2DFS - chains A and F of the 14 polymer chains in the assembly; structure by electron crystallography, 24.00 A resolution (very low resolution: no residue pairs are listed; an interface is given only as per-side residue counts).

== Chain A ==
Protein: Myosin-5A
Organism: Gallus gallus
UniProt: Q02440 (MYO5A_CHICK); residues 1-1080 here = UniProt positions 1-1080
Amino-acid sequence (1080 residues; row label = number of the first residue in the row):
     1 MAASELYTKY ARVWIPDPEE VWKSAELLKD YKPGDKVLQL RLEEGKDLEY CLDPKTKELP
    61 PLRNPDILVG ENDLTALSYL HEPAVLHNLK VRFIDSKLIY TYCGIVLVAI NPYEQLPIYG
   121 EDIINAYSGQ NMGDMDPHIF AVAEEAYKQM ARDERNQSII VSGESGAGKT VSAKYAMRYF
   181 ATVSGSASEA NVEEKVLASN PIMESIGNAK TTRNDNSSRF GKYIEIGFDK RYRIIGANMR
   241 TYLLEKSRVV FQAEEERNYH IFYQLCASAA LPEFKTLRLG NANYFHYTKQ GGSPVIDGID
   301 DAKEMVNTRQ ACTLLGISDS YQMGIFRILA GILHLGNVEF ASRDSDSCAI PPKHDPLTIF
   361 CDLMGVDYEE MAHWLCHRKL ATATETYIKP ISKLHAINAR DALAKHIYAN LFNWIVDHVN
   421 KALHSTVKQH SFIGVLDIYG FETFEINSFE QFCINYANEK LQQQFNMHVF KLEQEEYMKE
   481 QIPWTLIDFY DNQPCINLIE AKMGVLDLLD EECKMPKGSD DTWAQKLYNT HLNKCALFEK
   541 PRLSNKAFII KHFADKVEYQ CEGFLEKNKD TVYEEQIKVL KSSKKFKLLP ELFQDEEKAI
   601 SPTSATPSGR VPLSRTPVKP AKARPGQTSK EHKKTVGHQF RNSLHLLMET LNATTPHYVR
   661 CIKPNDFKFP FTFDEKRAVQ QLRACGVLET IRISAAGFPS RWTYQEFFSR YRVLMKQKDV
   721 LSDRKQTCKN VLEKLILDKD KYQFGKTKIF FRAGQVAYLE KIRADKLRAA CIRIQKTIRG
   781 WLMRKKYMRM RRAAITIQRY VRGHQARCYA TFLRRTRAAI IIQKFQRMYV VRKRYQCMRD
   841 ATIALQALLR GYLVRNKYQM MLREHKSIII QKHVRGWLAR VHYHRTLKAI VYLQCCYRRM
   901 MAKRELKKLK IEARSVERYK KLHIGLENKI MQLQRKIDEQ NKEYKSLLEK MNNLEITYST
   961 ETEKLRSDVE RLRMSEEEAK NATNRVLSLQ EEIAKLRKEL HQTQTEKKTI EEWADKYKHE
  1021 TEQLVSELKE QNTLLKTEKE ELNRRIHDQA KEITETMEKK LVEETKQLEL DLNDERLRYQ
Not modelled in the structure: 1-4, 382-385, 595-631, 910-950
Curated features (UniProtKB/Swiss-Prot):
  - region: L644 to D666 (Actin-binding)
  - binding site (ATP): G163 to T170

== Chain F ==
Protein: Calmodulin
Organism: Mus musculus
UniProt: P62204 (CALM_MOUSE); residues 1-148 here = UniProt positions 1-148
Amino-acid sequence (148 residues; numbered 1 to 148; the number before each row is that of its first residue):
     1 ADQLTEEQIA EFKEAFSLFD KDGDGTITTK ELGTVMRSLG QNPTEAELQD MINEVDADGN
    61 GTIDFPEFLT MMARKMKDTD SEEEIREAFR VFDKDGNGYI SAAELRHVMT NLGEKLTDEE
   121 VDEMIREADI DGDGQVNYEE FVQMMTAK
Not modelled in the structure: 1-9

== Interface between chain A and chain F ==
At this resolution (24 A) residue pairs are not listed: 22 residues of chain A and 28 of chain F lie at the interface.

== Summary ==
The interface between chain A and chain F involves 22 residues on one side and 28 on the other. UniProt lists
8 ATP-binding residues on chain A.
Chain A is Myosin-5A (Gallus gallus) and chain F is Calmodulin (Mus musculus); the structure, 3-D structure of
Myosin-V inhibited state, was determined by electron crystallography.
